Entry 7K61 (electron microscopy, 2.85 A resolution); this record covers chains H and I of the 12 polymer chains in the assembly.

[Chain H]
Name: Histone H2B type 1-J
From: Homo sapiens
UniProtKB: P06899 (H2B1J_HUMAN); residues 0-125 here correspond to UniProt positions 1-126 (UniProt number = residue number + 1)
Amino-acid sequence (126 residues; each row starts with the number of its first residue; numbering starts at 0):
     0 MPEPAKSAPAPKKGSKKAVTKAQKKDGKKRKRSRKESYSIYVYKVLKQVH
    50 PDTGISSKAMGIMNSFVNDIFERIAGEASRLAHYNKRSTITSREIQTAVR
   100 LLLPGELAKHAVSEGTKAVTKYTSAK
Unresolved in the structure: 0-29, 125
Swiss-Prot annotation at these positions:
  - modified residue: Pro-1 (N-acetylproline), Glu-2 (ADP-ribosyl glutamic acid), Lys-5 (N6-(2-hydroxyisobutyryl)lysine), Ser-6 (ADP-ribosylserine), Lys-11 (N6-(beta-hydroxybutyryl)lysine), Lys-12 (N6-(2-hydroxyisobutyryl)lysine), Ser-14 (Phosphoserine), Lys-15 (N6-acetyllysine), Lys-16 (N6-(beta-hydroxybutyryl)lysine), Lys-20 (N6-(2-hydroxyisobutyryl)lysine), Lys-23 (N6-(2-hydroxyisobutyryl)lysine), Lys-24 (N6-(2-hydroxyisobutyryl)lysine), Lys-34 (N6-(2-hydroxyisobutyryl)lysine), Glu-35 (PolyADP-ribosyl glutamic acid), Ser-36 (Phosphoserine), Lys-43 (N6-(2-hydroxyisobutyryl)lysine), Lys-46 (N6-(2-hydroxyisobutyryl)lysine), Lys-57 (N6,N6-dimethyllysine), Arg-79 (Dimethylated arginine), Lys-85 (N6,N6,N6-trimethyllysine) and 6 more in UniProt
  - glycosylation: Ser-112 (O-linked (GlcNAc) serine)
  - cross-link (Glycyl lysine isopeptide (Lys-Gly)): Lys-5 (interchain with G-Cter in SUMO2), Lys-20 (interchain with G-Cter in SUMO2), Lys-34 (interchain with G-Cter in ubiquitin), Lys-120 (interchain with G-Cter in ubiquitin)

[Chain I]
Molecule: 197-nt DNA strand
From: Homo sapiens
Sequence (197 nucleotides; each row starts with the number of its first residue):
     1 GGGCTGGACCCTATACGCGGCCGCCCTGGAGAATCCCGGTGCCGAGGCCG
    51 CTCAATTGGTCGTAGACAGCTCTAGCACCGCTTAAACGCACGTACGCGCT
   101 GTCCCCCGCGTTTTAACCGCCAAGGGGATTACTCCCTAGTCTCCAGGCAC
   151 GTGTCAGATATATACATCCTGTGCATGTATTGAACAGCGACCACCCC

[Interface between chain H and chain I]
Contacting residue pairs (16):
  Lys-30(H) / DT129(I)  phosphate contact
  Lys-30(H) / DT130(I)  salt bridge to the phosphate
  Ser-32(H) / DT129(I)  hydrogen bond to the phosphate
  Arg-33(H) / DT52(I)  hydrogen bond to the sugar
  Tyr-42(H) / DG46(I)  hydrogen bond to the phosphate
  Gly-53(H) / DG46(I)  phosphate contact
  Ile-54(H) / DA45(I)  sugar contact
  Ile-54(H) / DG46(I)  hydrogen bond to the phosphate
  Ser-55(H) / DA45(I)  phosphate contact
  Ser-56(H) / DA45(I)  hydrogen bond to the phosphate
  Lys-85(H) / DG65(I)  phosphate contact
  Arg-86(H) / DG65(I)  phosphate contact
  Arg-86(H) / DA66(I)  salt bridge to the phosphate
  Ser-87(H) / DA64(I)  phosphate contact
  Ser-87(H) / DG65(I)  hydrogen bond to the phosphate
  Thr-88(H) / DG65(I)  hydrogen bond to the phosphate
Other interface residues (no listed pair), chain H (13 interface residues in all): Arg-31
Other interface residues (no listed pair), chain I (10 interface residues in all): DG47, DC51

[Summary]
Chain H and chain I form an interface of 13 and 10 residues respectively; the contacts include 7 hydrogen
bonds and 2 salt bridges. Polar contacts include Arg-33(H)/DT52(I), Ser-32(H)/DT129(I) and Tyr-42(H)/DG46(I).
Here chain H is Histone H2B type 1-J and chain I is a 197-nt DNA strand, both from Homo sapiens. Entry 7K61
(Cryo-EM structure of 197bp nucleosome aided by scFv) was determined by electron microscopy, deposited
together with 7K5X, 7K5Y, 7K60 and 7K63.
